Entry 7Q98 (X-ray diffraction, 2.50 A resolution); this record covers chains A and C of the 3 polymer chains in the assembly.

[Chain A]
Name: MHC class I antigen
Source organism: Homo sapiens
UniProtKB: A0A5B8RNS7 (A0A5B8RNS7_HUMAN); residues 1-276 here correspond to UniProt positions 25-300 (UniProt number = residue number + 24)
Amino-acid sequence (276 residues; numbered 1 to 276; the number before each row is that of its first residue):
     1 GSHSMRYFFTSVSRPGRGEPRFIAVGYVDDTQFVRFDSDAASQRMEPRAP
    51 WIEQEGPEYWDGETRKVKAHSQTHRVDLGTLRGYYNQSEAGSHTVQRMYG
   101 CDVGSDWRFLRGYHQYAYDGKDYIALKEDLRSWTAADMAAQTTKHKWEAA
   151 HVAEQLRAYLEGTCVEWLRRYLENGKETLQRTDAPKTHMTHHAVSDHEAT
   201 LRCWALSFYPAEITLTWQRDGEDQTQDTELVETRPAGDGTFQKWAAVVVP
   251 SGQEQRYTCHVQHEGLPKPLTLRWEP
Disulfide bonds: Cys-101/Cys-164, Cys-203/Cys-259

[Chain C]
Name: Asn-leu-ser-ala-leu-gly-ile-phe-ser-thr
Amino-acid sequence (10 residues; numbered 1 to 10; the number before each row is that of its first residue):
     1 NLSALGIFST

[How chain A and chain C interact]
Contacting residue pairs - 42 pairs, chain A then chain C:
  Met-5(A) / Asn-1(C)
  Tyr-7(A) / Asn-1(C)  hydrogen bond (side chain-backbone)
  Tyr-7(A) / Leu-2(C)  hydrophobic
  Phe-9(A) / Leu-2(C)  hydrophobic
  Met-45(A) / Leu-2(C)  hydrophobic
  Glu-63(A) / Asn-1(C)  hydrogen bond
  Glu-63(A) / Leu-2(C)  hydrogen bond (side chain-backbone)
  Lys-66(A) / Asn-1(C)  hydrogen bond
  Lys-66(A) / Leu-2(C)  hydrogen bond (side chain-backbone)
  Val-67(A) / Leu-2(C)
  His-70(A) / Ser-3(C)  hydrogen bond (side chain-backbone)
  His-70(A) / Ile-7(C)
  Thr-73(A) / Phe-8(C)
  Thr-73(A) / Ser-9(C)
  Val-76(A) / Ser-9(C)
  Asp-77(A) / Ser-9(C)  hydrogen bond
  Asp-77(A) / Thr-10(C)  hydrogen bond (side chain-backbone)
  Thr-80(A) / Thr-10(C)
  Leu-81(A) / Thr-10(C)
  Tyr-84(A) / Thr-10(C)  hydrogen bond (side chain-backbone)
  Arg-97(A) / Ile-7(C)
  Arg-97(A) / Phe-8(C)
  Tyr-99(A) / Leu-2(C)
  Tyr-99(A) / Ser-3(C)  hydrogen bond (side chain-backbone)
  Tyr-99(A) / Ile-7(C)  hydrophobic
  Tyr-116(A) / Thr-10(C)
  Tyr-123(A) / Thr-10(C)
  Thr-143(A) / Thr-10(C)  hydrogen bond (side chain-backbone)
  Lys-146(A) / Thr-10(C)  hydrogen bond (side chain-backbone)
  Trp-147(A) / Phe-8(C)
  Trp-147(A) / Ser-9(C)  hydrogen bond (side chain-backbone)
  Val-152(A) / Gly-6(C)
  Val-152(A) / Phe-8(C)  hydrophobic
  Gln-155(A) / Leu-5(C)
  Gln-155(A) / Gly-6(C)  hydrogen bond (side chain-backbone)
  Leu-156(A) / Gly-6(C)
  Tyr-159(A) / Asn-1(C)  hydrogen bond (side chain-backbone)
  Tyr-159(A) / Leu-2(C)
  Tyr-159(A) / Ser-3(C)
  Thr-163(A) / Asn-1(C)
  Trp-167(A) / Asn-1(C)
  Tyr-171(A) / Asn-1(C)  hydrogen bond (side chain-backbone)
Other interface residues (no listed pair), chain A (32 interface residues in all): Phe-33, Tyr-59, His-114, Ala-158
Other interface residues (no listed pair), chain C (10 interface residues in all): Ala-4

[In short]
32 residues of chain A face 10 of chain C across their interface; the contacts include 16 hydrogen bonds.
Polar pairs include Tyr-7(A)/Asn-1(C), Glu-63(A)/Asn-1(C) and Glu-63(A)/Leu-2(C).
Chain A is MHC class I antigen (Homo sapiens) and chain C is Asn-leu-ser-ala-leu-gly-ile-phe-ser-thr; the
structure, MHC Class I A02 Allele presenting NLSALGIFST, was determined by X-ray diffraction, deposited
together with 7ZUC, 7Q99, 7Q9A and 7Q9B.
